PDB entry 2VJY | X-ray diffraction, 2.30 A resolution | chains A and B

== Chain A (and B) ==
Protein: Pyruvate decarboxylase
From: Kluyveromyces lactis
Notes: EC 4.1.1.1; chain B of this document is another copy of the same molecule, construct and numbering; everything in this record applies to it too
Reference sequence: Q12629 (PDC1_KLULA); residues 1-563 here = UniProt positions 1-563
Amino-acid sequence (563 residues; numbered 1 to 563; the number before each row is that of its first residue):
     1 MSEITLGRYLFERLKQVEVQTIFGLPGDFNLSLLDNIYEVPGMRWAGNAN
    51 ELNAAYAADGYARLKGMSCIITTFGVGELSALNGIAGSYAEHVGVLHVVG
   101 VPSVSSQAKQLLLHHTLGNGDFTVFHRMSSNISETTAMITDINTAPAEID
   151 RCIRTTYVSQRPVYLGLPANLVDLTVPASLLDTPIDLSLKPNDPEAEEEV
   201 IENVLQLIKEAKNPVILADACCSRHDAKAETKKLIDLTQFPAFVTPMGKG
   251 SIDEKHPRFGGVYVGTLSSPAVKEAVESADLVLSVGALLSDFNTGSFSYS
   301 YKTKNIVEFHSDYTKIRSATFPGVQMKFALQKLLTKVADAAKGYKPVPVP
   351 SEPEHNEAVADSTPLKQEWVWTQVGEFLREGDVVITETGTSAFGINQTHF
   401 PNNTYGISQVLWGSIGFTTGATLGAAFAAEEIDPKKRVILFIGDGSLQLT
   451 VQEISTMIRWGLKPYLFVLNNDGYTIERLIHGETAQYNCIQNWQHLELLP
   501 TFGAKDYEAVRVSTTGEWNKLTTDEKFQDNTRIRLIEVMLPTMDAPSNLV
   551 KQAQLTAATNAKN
Disordered / not traced: 1
UniProt features mapped onto this chain:
  - binding site (pyruvate): Asp28, His115, Glu477
  - binding site (thiamine diphosphate): Thr390, Gly413 to Ile415, Gly445, Ser446, Asn471 to Ile476
  - binding site (Mg(2+)): Asp444, Asn471, Gly473
Glycans and other covalent adducts: compound ALK linked to Cys221
Bound ions: Mg2+: Asp444, Asn471, Gly473 (together with thiamine diphosphate)
Residues lining bound ligands:
  - ALK (methoxy-[(1R)-1-oxidanylethyl]phosphinic acid), molecule 1: Gly27, Asp28, His114, His115
  - ALK, molecule 2: His92, His225, Gly286, Ala287, Leu288, His310, Ser311, Met326
  - ALK, molecule 3: Phe292, Thr388, Gly413, Ile476, Glu477, Ile480
  - methyl hydrogen (S)-acetylphosphonate (ALU): Gln16, Val17, Glu18, Lys65, Tyr157, Leu187
  - thiamine diphosphate (TPP), molecule 1: Pro26, Gly27, Glu51, Thr73, Val76, Ser80, His115
  - thiamine diphosphate (TPP), molecule 2: Thr388, Gly389, Thr390, Gly413, Ser414, Ile415, Gly443, Asp444, Gly445, Ser446, Leu449, Asn471, Gly473, Tyr474, Thr475, Ile476, Glu477
What the authors report for this chain:
  - binding site for ALK: His92, Cys221, His225, Gly286, Ala287, Leu288, His310, Ser311, Tyr313, Met326
  - conformationally variable residues (order/disorder transition, side-chain flip): Asp28, His92, Val104 to Leu113, His114, His115, Cys221, His225, Gly286, Ala287, Leu288 to Lys304, His310, Ser311
  - catalytic residues: His114, His115 (citing earlier work)

== Chain A / chain B interface ==
Residue-residue contacts - 179 pairs, chain A then chain B:
  Leu25(A) - Leu449(B)  hydrophobic
  Leu25(A) - Tyr474(B)
  Pro26(A) - Tyr474(B)  hydrophobic
  Pro26(A) - Glu477(B)
  Pro26(A) - Tyr487(B)
  Gly27(A) - Glu477(B)
  Asp28(A) - Glu477(B)
  Asp28(A) - Thr556(B)
  Asp28(A) - Asn560(B)  hydrogen bond
  Phe29(A) - Asn560(B)
  Leu31(A) - Glu477(B)
  Leu31(A) - His481(B)
  Leu31(A) - Tyr487(B)
  Leu34(A) - Tyr487(B)  hydrophobic
  Asp35(A) - His481(B)  salt bridge
  Asp35(A) - Tyr487(B)  hydrogen bond
  Tyr38(A) - Gln486(B)  hydrogen bond
  Tyr38(A) - Tyr487(B)  hydrogen bond (side chain-backbone)
  Trp45(A) - Gln486(B)  hydrogen bond (backbone-side chain)
  Trp45(A) - Tyr487(B)
  Ala49(A) - Gln448(B)
  Ala49(A) - Leu449(B)
  Asn50(A) - Leu449(B)  hydrogen bond (side chain-backbone)
  Glu51(A) - Leu449(B)
  Leu52(A) - Ser80(B)
  Gly75(A) - Asn83(B)
  Gly75(A) - Trp412(B)
  Val76(A) - Asn83(B)
  Val76(A) - Trp412(B)
  Val76(A) - Ser414(B)
  Leu79(A) - Asn83(B)
  Leu79(A) - Ala86(B)  hydrophobic
  Ser80(A) - Asn83(B)  hydrogen bond
  Asn83(A) - Val76(B)
  Asn83(A) - Leu79(B)
  Asn83(A) - Ser80(B)  hydrogen bond
  Ala86(A) - Leu79(B)  hydrophobic
  Ala86(A) - Leu117(B)
  Ala90(A) - Thr116(B)
  Ala90(A) - Leu117(B)
  Ser103(A) - Thr559(B)
  Ser103(A) - Asn560(B)
  Ser103(A) - Lys562(B)
  Val104(A) - Lys562(B)
  Ser105(A) - Lys562(B)
  Ser106(A) - Thr559(B)
  Leu111(A) - Phe297(B)  hydrophobic
  Leu112(A) - Leu288(B)  hydrophobic
  Leu112(A) - Leu289(B)
  Leu112(A) - Ser290(B)
  Leu112(A) - Asp291(B)  hydrogen bond (backbone-backbone)
  Leu112(A) - Phe297(B)
  Leu112(A) - Leu411(B)  hydrophobic
  Leu113(A) - Asp291(B)
  Leu113(A) - Leu411(B)
  His114(A) - Asp291(B)  salt bridge
  His114(A) - Phe292(B)
  His114(A) - Leu411(B)
  His115(A) - Leu411(B)  hydrogen bond (backbone-backbone)
  His115(A) - Trp412(B)  hydrogen bond (side chain-backbone)
  His115(A) - Gly413(B)
  Thr116(A) - Ala90(B)
  Thr116(A) - Trp412(B)
  Leu117(A) - Ala86(B)
  Leu117(A) - Ala90(B)
  Leu117(A) - Asn131(B)
  Val124(A) - Asn131(B)
  Phe125(A) - Trp412(B)  hydrophobic
  Arg127(A) - Asn131(B)  hydrogen bond
  Met128(A) - Met128(B)
  Met128(A) - Asn131(B)
  Asn131(A) - Val124(B)
  Asn131(A) - Arg127(B)  hydrogen bond
  Asn131(A) - Met128(B)
  Ile132(A) - Leu117(B)  hydrophobic
  Ala169(A) - Asn560(B)
  Asn170(A) - Asn560(B)  hydrogen bond (backbone-backbone)
  Asn170(A) - Lys562(B)
  Leu289(A) - Leu112(B)
  Ser290(A) - Leu112(B)
  Asp291(A) - Leu112(B)  hydrogen bond (backbone-backbone)
  Asp291(A) - Leu113(B)
  Asp291(A) - His114(B)  salt bridge
  Phe292(A) - His114(B)
  Phe297(A) - Leu111(B)  hydrophobic
  Phe297(A) - Leu112(B)
  Phe297(A) - Leu113(B)  hydrophobic
  Leu411(A) - Leu112(B)  hydrophobic
  Leu411(A) - Leu113(B)
  Leu411(A) - His114(B)
  Leu411(A) - His115(B)  hydrogen bond (backbone-backbone)
  Leu411(A) - Thr116(B)
  Trp412(A) - Val76(B)
  Trp412(A) - His115(B)  hydrogen bond (backbone-side chain)
  Trp412(A) - Thr116(B)
  Trp412(A) - Leu117(B)  hydrophobic
  Trp412(A) - Phe125(B)  hydrophobic
  Gly413(A) - His115(B)
  Ser414(A) - Val76(B)
  Gln448(A) - Ala49(B)
  Gln448(A) - Gln452(B)  hydrogen bond (backbone-side chain)
  Leu449(A) - Leu25(B)  hydrophobic
  Leu449(A) - Ala49(B)
  Leu449(A) - Asn50(B)  hydrogen bond (backbone-side chain)
  Leu449(A) - Glu51(B)
  Leu449(A) - Gln452(B)  hydrogen bond (backbone-side chain)
  Thr450(A) - Gln452(B)
  Val451(A) - Gln452(B)
  Gln452(A) - Gln448(B)  hydrogen bond (side chain-backbone)
  Gln452(A) - Leu449(B)  hydrogen bond (side chain-backbone)
  Gln452(A) - Thr450(B)
  Gln452(A) - Gln452(B)  hydrogen bond
  Gln452(A) - Trp493(B)
  Ser455(A) - Gln491(B)
  Ser455(A) - Trp493(B)  hydrogen bond
  Ile458(A) - Gln491(B)
  Arg459(A) - Gln486(B)
  Arg459(A) - Cys489(B)  hydrogen bond (side chain-backbone)
  Arg459(A) - Ile490(B)
  Arg459(A) - Gln491(B)
  Tyr474(A) - Pro26(B)  hydrophobic
  Glu477(A) - Pro26(B)
  Glu477(A) - Gly27(B)
  Glu477(A) - Asp28(B)
  Ile480(A) - Asp28(B)
  Ile480(A) - Leu31(B)  hydrophobic
  His481(A) - Leu31(B)
  His481(A) - Asp35(B)  salt bridge
  Gln486(A) - Tyr38(B)  hydrogen bond
  Gln486(A) - Trp45(B)  hydrogen bond (side chain-backbone)
  Gln486(A) - Trp460(B)
  Tyr487(A) - Pro26(B)
  Tyr487(A) - Leu31(B)
  Tyr487(A) - Leu34(B)  hydrophobic
  Tyr487(A) - Asp35(B)  hydrogen bond
  Tyr487(A) - Tyr38(B)  hydrogen bond (backbone-side chain)
  Tyr487(A) - Trp45(B)
  Cys489(A) - Arg459(B)  hydrogen bond (backbone-side chain)
  Ile490(A) - Arg459(B)
  Gln491(A) - Ser455(B)
  Gln491(A) - Ile458(B)
  Gln491(A) - Arg459(B)
  Gln491(A) - Phe502(B)  hydrogen bond (side chain-backbone)
  Gln491(A) - Gly503(B)
  Asn492(A) - Phe502(B)
  Asn492(A) - Gly503(B)
  Trp493(A) - Gln452(B)
  Trp493(A) - Ser455(B)  hydrogen bond
  Trp493(A) - Thr501(B)
  Trp493(A) - Phe502(B)
  Gln494(A) - Pro500(B)
  Gln494(A) - Thr501(B)  hydrogen bond (backbone-backbone)
  Glu497(A) - Thr501(B)
  Leu498(A) - Thr501(B)
  Pro500(A) - Gln494(B)
  Thr501(A) - Trp493(B)
  Thr501(A) - Gln494(B)  hydrogen bond (backbone-backbone)
  Thr501(A) - Glu497(B)
  Thr501(A) - Leu498(B)
  Thr501(A) - Thr501(B)  hydrogen bond
  Phe502(A) - Gln491(B)  hydrogen bond (backbone-side chain)
  Phe502(A) - Asn492(B)
  Phe502(A) - Trp493(B)
  Gly503(A) - Gln491(B)
  Gly503(A) - Asn492(B)
  Thr556(A) - Asp28(B)
  Thr559(A) - Ser103(B)
  Thr559(A) - Ser106(B)
  Asn560(A) - Asp28(B)  hydrogen bond
  Asn560(A) - Phe29(B)
  Asn560(A) - Ser103(B)
  Asn560(A) - Ala169(B)
  Asn560(A) - Asn170(B)
  Ala561(A) - Asn170(B)
  Lys562(A) - Ser103(B)
  Lys562(A) - Ser105(B)
  Lys562(A) - Asn170(B)
  Asn563(A) - Ser105(B)
  Asn563(A) - Asn170(B)
Other interface residues (no listed pair), chain A (92 interface residues in all): Ser32, Ala46, Asn48, Leu82, Tyr89, Gly118, Leu174, Leu288, Val410, Trp460, Asn488
Other interface residues (no listed pair), chain B (90 interface residues in all): Ser32, Ala46, Asn48, Leu52, Gly75, Leu82, Tyr89, Gly118, Ile132, Arg161, Val451, Ile480, Asn488, Ala561, Asn563
Interface features reported in the paper:
  - residue pairs: Leu112(A)-Leu289(B), Leu113(A)-Asp291(B), Leu289(A)-Leu112(B), Ser290(A)-Leu112(B), Asp291(A)-Leu113(B)
  - interface residues, chain A: Leu112(A), Leu113(A), Ser290(A), Asp291(A)

== Summary ==
Chain A and chain B form an interface of 92 and 90 residues respectively, with 37 hydrogen bonds and 4 salt
bridges. Polar contacts include Asp35(A)-His481(B), His114(A)-Asp291(B) and Asp28(A)-Asn560(B). The authors
report contacts between Leu112(A) and Leu289(B), Leu113(A) and Asp291(B) and Leu289(A) and Leu112(B) among
others. The paper reports catalytic residues His114(A) and His115(A); a binding site for ALK at His92(A),
Cys221(A) and His225(A) among others.
Both chains are Pyruvate decarboxylase (Kluyveromyces lactis). Entry 2VJY (Pyruvate decarboxylase from
Kluyveromyces lactis in complex with the substrate analogue methyl acetylphosphonate) was determined by X-ray
diffraction together with 2VK1 and 2VK8 from the same study.
